PDB entry 4MBB | X-ray diffraction, 1.85 A resolution | chain A

[Chain A]
Protein: RNA/RNP complex-1-interacting phosphatase
From: Homo sapiens
Notes: EC 3.1.3.-
UniProtKB: O75319 (DUS11_HUMAN); residue numbers follow UniProt; this construct covers 29-207
Chain sequence (184 residues; row label = number of the first residue in the row):
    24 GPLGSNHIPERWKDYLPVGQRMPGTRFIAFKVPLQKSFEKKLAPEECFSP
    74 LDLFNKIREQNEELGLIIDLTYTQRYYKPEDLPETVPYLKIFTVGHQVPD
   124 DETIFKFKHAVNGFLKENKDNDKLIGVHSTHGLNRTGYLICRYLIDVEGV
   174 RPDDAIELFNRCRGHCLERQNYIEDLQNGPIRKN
Differences from the reference sequence: expression tag (24-28); engineered mutation S152 (Cys in O75319)
Curated features (UniProtKB/Swiss-Prot):
  - active site: R158 (Proton donor/acceptor)
  - binding site (substrate): T153 to R158
  - mutagenesis: H119 (H119G: No effect on phosphatase activity with ATP and ADP), H154 (H154A: Strongly decreases phosphatase activity with ATP and ADP), N157 (N157A: Strongly decreases phosphatase activity with ATP and ADP), R192 (R192K: Slightly decreases phosphatase activity with ATP. Strongly decreases phosphatase activity with ADP)
Reported in the primary citation:
  - binding site for phosphate ion: H154, N157
  - binding site for chloride ion: T153, R158
  - mutagenesis - H154A, N157A: abolished catalytic activity on ATP
  - mutagenesis - H154A, N157A: abolished catalytic activity on ADP
  - mutagenesis - H154A/N157A: abolished catalytic activity
  - mutagenesis - R192K: decreased catalytic activity on ADP
  - mutagenesis - R192K: decreased catalytic activity on ATP
  - mutagenesis - H119G: unchanged catalytic activity
  - mutagenesis - H154A (3.5-7.5-fold), N157A (3.5-7.5-fold): decreased catalytic activity on OMFP
  - mutagenesis - H154A (<1.5-fold), N157A (<1.5-fold): unchanged binding to OMFP

[In short]
From UniProt: active-site residue R158, 6 substrate-binding residues and 4 mutagenesis sites. From the paper:
a binding site for phosphate ion at H154 and N157; H154A and N157A abolish catalytic activity on ATP; 5
substitutions were tested in all.
Chain A is RNA/RNP complex-1-interacting phosphatase (Homo sapiens); the structure, Cubic crystal form of PIR1
dual specificity phosphatase core, was determined by X-ray diffraction, deposited together with 4NYH.
